1MYP - chains A and B of the 4 polymer chains in the assembly; structure by X-ray diffraction, 3.00 A resolution.

# Chain A (and B)
Protein: Myeloperoxidase
Organism: Canis lupus familiaris
Notes: EC 1.11.1.7; chain B of this document is another copy of the same molecule, construct and numbering; everything in this record applies to it too
UniProtKB: P05164 (PERM_HUMAN); residues -1 to 106 here correspond to UniProt positions 165-272 (UniProt number = residue number + 166)
Chain sequence (108 residues; each row starts with the number of its first residue; numbers below 1 keep their minus sign (Val-1 is residue -1)):
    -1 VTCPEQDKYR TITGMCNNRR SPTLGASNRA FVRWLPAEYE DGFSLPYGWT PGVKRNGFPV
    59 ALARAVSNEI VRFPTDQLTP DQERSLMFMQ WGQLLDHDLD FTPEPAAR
Disordered / not traced: -1 to 0, 105-106
Curated features (UniProtKB/Swiss-Prot):
  - active site: His95 (Proton acceptor)
  - binding site (heme b): Asp94
  - binding site (Ca(2+)): Asp96
Disulfides: Cys1-Cys14

# How chain A and chain B interact
Pairs across the interface (19):
  Arg18(A) - Glu36(B)  salt bridge
  Arg18(A) - Tyr45(B)
  Arg18(A) - Asn54(B)
  Ser19(A) - Pro34(B)
  Ser19(A) - Ala35(B)  hydrogen bond (side chain-backbone)
  Pro20(A) - Gly40(B)
  Thr21(A) - Gly40(B)
  Leu22(A) - Pro34(B)  hydrophobic
  Arg27(A) - Phe41(B)
  Pro34(A) - Ser19(B)
  Pro34(A) - Leu22(B)  hydrophobic
  Ala35(A) - Ser19(B)  hydrogen bond (backbone-side chain)
  Glu36(A) - Arg18(B)  salt bridge
  Asp39(A) - Met13(B)
  Asp39(A) - Pro20(B)
  Gly40(A) - Pro20(B)
  Gly40(A) - Thr21(B)
  Phe41(A) - Arg27(B)
  Tyr45(A) - Arg18(B)
Also at the interface, not in a pair above, chain A (16 interface residues in all): Met13, Tyr37, Asn54
Also at the interface, not in a pair above, chain B (17 interface residues in all): Arg17, Tyr37, Asp39

# Summary
16 residues of chain A and 17 residues of chain B are in contact, with 2 hydrogen bonds and 2 salt bridges.
Polar pairs include Arg18(A)-Glu36(B) and Ser19(A)-Ala35(B). UniProt lists active-site residue His95(A), heme
b-binding residue Asp94(A) and Ca2+-binding residue Asp96(A) on chain A.
Both chains are Myeloperoxidase (Canis lupus familiaris). Entry 1MYP (X-ray crystal structure of canine
myeloperoxidase at 3 angstroms resolution) was determined by X-ray diffraction.
